PDB entry 4G2Z | X-ray diffraction, 1.90 A resolution | chains A and B

Chain A:
Name: Lactotransferrin
Organism: Bos taurus
Notes: EC 3.4.21.-; fragment: C-lobe
UniProt: P24627 (TRFL_BOVIN); residues 342-676 here correspond to UniProt positions 361-695 (UniProt number = residue number + 19)
Sequence (335 residues; row label = number of the first residue in the row):
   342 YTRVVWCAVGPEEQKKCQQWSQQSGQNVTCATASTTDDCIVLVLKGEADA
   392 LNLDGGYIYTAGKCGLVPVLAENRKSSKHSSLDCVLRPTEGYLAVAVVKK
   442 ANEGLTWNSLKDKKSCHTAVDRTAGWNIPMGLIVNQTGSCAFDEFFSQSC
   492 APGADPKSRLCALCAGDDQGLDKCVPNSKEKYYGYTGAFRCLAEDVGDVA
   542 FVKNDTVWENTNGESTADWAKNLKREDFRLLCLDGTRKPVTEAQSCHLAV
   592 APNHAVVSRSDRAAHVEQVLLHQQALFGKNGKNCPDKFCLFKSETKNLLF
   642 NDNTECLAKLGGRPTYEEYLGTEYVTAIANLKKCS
Construct notes: conflict Lys-565 (Asn584 in P24627), Glu-608 (Lys627 in P24627)
Disulfide bonds: Cys-348/Cys-380, Cys-358/Cys-371, Cys-425/Cys-647, Cys-457/Cys-532, Cys-481/Cys-675, Cys-491/Cys-505, Cys-502/Cys-515, Cys-573/Cys-587, Cys-625/Cys-630
Covalent attachments: N-acetylglucosamine (NAG) linked to Asn-368, Asn-476, Asn-545
Ion coordination: Fe ion: Asp-395, Tyr-433, Tyr-526, His-595 (together with carbonate ion); Zn2+ site 1 near His-588 (its only coordinating residue here); Zn2+ site 2 near Glu-659 (its only coordinating residue here)
Ligand contacts:
  - carbonate ion (CO3): Asp-395, Tyr-433, Thr-459, Arg-463, Thr-464, Ala-465, Gly-466, Tyr-526, His-595
  - mefenamic acid (ID8; 2-[(2,3-dimethylphenyl)amino]benzoic acid): Thr-430, Gly-432, Ala-592, Pro-593, Glu-659, Tyr-660, Leu-661, Gly-662, Thr-663

Chain B:
Name: C-terminal peptide from Lactotransferrin
Organism: Bos taurus
UniProt: P24627 (TRFL_BOVIN); residues 681-686 here correspond to UniProt positions 700-705 (UniProt number = residue number + 19)
Sequence (6 residues; each row starts with the number of its first residue):
   681 LEACAF

Interface between chain A and chain B:
Pairs across the interface - 12 pairs, chain A then chain B:
  Asp-378(A) / Phe-686(B)
  Ile-381(A) / Phe-686(B)  hydrophobic
  Val-382(A) / Phe-686(B)  hydrophobic
  Leu-385(A) / Phe-686(B)  hydrophobic
  Thr-401(A) / Phe-686(B)
  Lys-404(A) / Leu-681(B)  hydrogen bond (side chain-backbone)
  Lys-404(A) / Glu-682(B)  hydrogen bond (side chain-backbone)
  Lys-404(A) / Cys-684(B)
  Cys-405(A) / Cys-684(B)  disulfide
  Cys-405(A) / Ala-685(B)
  Cys-405(A) / Phe-686(B)  hydrophobic
  Ala-670(A) / Leu-681(B)  hydrophobic
Other interface residues (no listed pair), chain A (10 interface residues in all): Tyr-400, Lys-674
Other interface residues (no listed pair), chain B (6 interface residues in all): Ala-683
Cross-chain cystine bridges: Cys-405(A)/Cys-684(B)

Summary:
The interface between chain A and chain B involves 10 residues on one side and 6 on the other, with 1
disulfide bond and 2 hydrogen bonds. Polar contacts include Lys-404(A)/Leu-681(B) and Lys-404(A)/Glu-682(B).
Ligands of chain A: carbonate ion and mefenamic acid.
Chain A is Lactotransferrin and chain B is C-terminal peptide from Lactotransferrin, both from Bos taurus; the
structure, Crystal Structure of C-lobe of Bovine lactoferrin Complexed with Mefenamic acid at 1.90 A
Resolution, was determined by X-ray diffraction.
